PDB entry 6P1R | X-ray diffraction, 1.70 A resolution | chains A and D of the 4 polymer chains in the assembly

== Chain A ==
Molecule: DNA-directed DNA/RNA polymerase mu
From: Homo sapiens
Notes: EC 2.7.7.7
UniProtKB: Q9NP87 (DPOLM_HUMAN); numbering as in UniProt; present here: 134-397, 410-494
Sequence (354 residues; numbered 129 to 494; 12 numbers in that range are skipped by the numbering (no residue carries them; nothing is unmodelled there); the number before each row is that of its first residue):
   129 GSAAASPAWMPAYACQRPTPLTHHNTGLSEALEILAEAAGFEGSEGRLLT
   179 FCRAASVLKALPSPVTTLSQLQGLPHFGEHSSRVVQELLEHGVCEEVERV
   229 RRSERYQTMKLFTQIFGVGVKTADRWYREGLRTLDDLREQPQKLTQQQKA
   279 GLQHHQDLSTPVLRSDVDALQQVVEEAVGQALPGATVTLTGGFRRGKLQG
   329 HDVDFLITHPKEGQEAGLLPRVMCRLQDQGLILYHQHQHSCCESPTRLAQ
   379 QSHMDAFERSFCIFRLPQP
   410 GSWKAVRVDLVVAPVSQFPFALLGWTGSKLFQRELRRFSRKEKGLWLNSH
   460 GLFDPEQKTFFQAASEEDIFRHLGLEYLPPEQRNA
Disordered / not traced: 129-137, 365-383
Construct notes: expression tag (129-133); linker (410)
UniProt features mapped onto this chain:
  - region: Arg323 to Asp332 (Involved in ssDNA binding)
  - binding site (Mg(2+)): Asp330, Asp332, Asp418
  - site: Gly433 (Responsible for the low discrimination between dNTP and rNTP)
Ion coordination: Na+: Thr241, Ile243, Val246 (shared with 1 residue of chain P); Mg2+ site 1: Asp330, Asp332, Asp418 (together with ZAN) (shared with 1 residue of chain P); Mg2+ site 2: Asp330, Asp332 (together with ZAN)
Ligand contacts: ZAN (5'-O-[(S)-hydroxy{[(S)-hydroxy(phosphonooxy)phosphoryl]amino}phosphoryl]adenosine): Gly319, Gly320, Arg323, Lys325, Gln327, Gly328, His329, Asp330, Asp332, Asp418, Gly433, Trp434, Thr435, Gly436, Ser437, Lys438, Gln441

== Chain D ==
Molecule: 4-nt DNA strand
Sequence (4 nucleotides; row label = number of the first residue in the row):
     1 GCCG

== How chain A and chain D interact ==
Residue-residue contacts - 13 pairs, chain A then chain D:
  Gly174(A) with DG1(D), hydrogen bond to the base
  Arg175(A) with DG1(D), salt bridge to the phosphate
  Thr178(A) with DG1(D), hydrogen bond to the base; DC2(D), sugar contact
  Phe179(A) with DG1(D), sugar contact
  Pro203(A) with DC3(D), phosphate contact
  His204(A) with DC2(D), sugar contact; DC3(D), hydrogen bond to the phosphate
  Gly206(A) with DC2(D), hydrogen bond to the phosphate
  Glu207(A) with DC2(D), hydrogen bond to the phosphate
  His208(A) with DG1(D), salt bridge to the phosphate; DC2(D), hydrogen bond to the phosphate
  Ser209(A) with DC2(D), hydrogen bond to the phosphate
Other interface residues (no listed pair), chain A (14 interface residues in all): Ala140, Arg181, Leu202, Phe205
Other interface residues (no listed pair), chain D (4 interface residues in all): DG4

== In short ==
The interface between chain A and chain D involves 14 residues on one side and 4 on the other; the contacts
include 7 hydrogen bonds and 2 salt bridges. Polar contacts include Gly174(A)-DG1(D), Thr178(A)-DG1(D) and
His204(A)-DC3(D). Bound to chain A: compound ZAN.
Chain A is DNA-directed DNA/RNA polymerase mu (Homo sapiens) and chain D is a 4-nt DNA strand; the structure,
Pre-catalytic ternary complex of human DNA Polymerase Mu with 1-nt gapped substrate containing template 8OG
and ..., was determined by X-ray diffraction, deposited together with 6P1M, 6P1N, 6P1O, 6P1P, 6P1Q, 6P1S and 4
further entries.
